Entry 8RTD (electron microscopy, 4.33 A resolution (low resolution: residue-level contacts below are approximate; hydrogen-bond / salt-bridge calls are withheld)); this record covers chains c and d of the 34 polymer chains in the assembly.

== Chain c (and d) ==
Protein: TrwG protein
From: Escherichia coli
Notes: chain d of this document is another copy of the same molecule, construct and numbering; everything in this record applies to it too
UniProt: A8R756 (A8R756_SALDU); residues 1-231 here = UniProt positions 1-231
Chain sequence (231 residues; row label = number of the first residue in the row):
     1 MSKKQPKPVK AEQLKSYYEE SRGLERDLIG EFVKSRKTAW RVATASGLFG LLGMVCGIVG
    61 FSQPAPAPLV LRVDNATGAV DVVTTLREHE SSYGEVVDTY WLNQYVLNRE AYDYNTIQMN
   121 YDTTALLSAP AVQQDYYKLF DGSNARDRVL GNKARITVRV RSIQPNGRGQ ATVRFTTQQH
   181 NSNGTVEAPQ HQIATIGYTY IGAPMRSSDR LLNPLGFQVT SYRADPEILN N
Not modelled in the structure: 1-15, 61-69, 84-231 (chain d: 1-27, 61-69, 75-231)

== Interface between chain c and chain d ==
Residue-residue contacts - 5 pairs, chain c then chain d:
  A43(c) with A43(d)
  G57(c) with G57(d)
  V70(c) with L71(d)
  L71(c) with L71(d); V73(d)
Also at the interface, not in a pair above, chain c (11 interface residues in all): R36, A39, G50, G53, M54, R72, V73
Also at the interface, not in a pair above, chain d (10 interface residues in all): R36, A39, G50, G53, I58, R72

== Summary ==
11 residues of chain c and 10 residues of chain d are in contact.
Both chains are TrwG protein (Escherichia coli). Entry 8RTD (Stalk-Arches-IMC structure from the
fully-assembled R388 type IV secretion system) was determined by electron microscopy (same publication as
8RT4, 8RT5, 8RT6, 8RT7, 8RT8, 8RT9, 8RTA and 8RTB).
